8IGR - chains A and N of the 12 polymer chains in the assembly; structure by electron microscopy, 3.10 A resolution.

Chain A:
Molecule: Transcriptional activator II
Source organism: Escherichia phage Lambda
Reference sequence: P03042 (RPC2_LAMBD); residues 1-97 here = UniProt positions 1-97
Chain sequence (97 residues; row label = number of the first residue in the row):
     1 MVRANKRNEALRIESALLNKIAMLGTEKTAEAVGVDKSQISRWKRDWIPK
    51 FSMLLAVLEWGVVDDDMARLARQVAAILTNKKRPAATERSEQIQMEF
Not modelled in the structure: 1-6, 81-97
Swiss-Prot annotation at these positions:
  - DNA-binding region: Thr-26 to Arg-45 (H-T-H motif)

Chain N:
Molecule: nontemplate strand DNA
Sequence (85 nucleotides; numbered 1 to 85; the number before each row is that of its first residue):
     1 CTCTCGATTCGTAGAGCCTCGTTGCGTTTGTTTGCACGAACCATATGTAA
    51 GTATTTCCTTAGATAACAATTGATTGAATGTATGC
Not modelled in the structure: 1-16, 78-85

How chain A and chain N interact:
Contacting residue pairs (13; chain A residue first):
  Gly-25(A) with DG21(N), phosphate contact
  Thr-26(A) with DG21(N), hydrogen bond to the phosphate
  Glu-27(A) with DG21(N), hydrogen bond to the phosphate
  Lys-37(A) with DG21(N), base contact; DT22(N), base contact
  Ser-38(A) with DT23(N), hydrogen bond to the base
  Ser-41(A) with DT22(N), phosphate contact; DT23(N), base contact
  Arg-42(A) with DT23(N), base contact; DG24(N), hydrogen bond to the base; DC25(N), base contact
  Lys-44(A) with DT22(N), salt bridge to the phosphate
  Arg-45(A) with DT23(N), salt bridge to the phosphate
Other interface residues (no listed pair), chain A (10 interface residues in all): Lys-28
Other interface residues (no listed pair), chain N (6 interface residues in all): DC20

In short:
Chain A and chain N form an interface of 10 and 6 residues respectively, with 4 hydrogen bonds and 2 salt
bridges. Polar pairs include Ser-38(A)/DT23(N), Arg-42(A)/DG24(N) and Thr-26(A)/DG21(N).
Here chain A is Transcriptional activator II (Escherichia phage Lambda) and chain N is nontemplate strand DNA.
Entry 8IGR (Cryo-EM structure of CII-dependent transcription activation complex) was determined by electron
microscopy, deposited together with 8IGS.
